6RA4 - chains B and M of the 4 polymer chains in the assembly; structure by X-ray diffraction, 1.90 A resolution.

Chain B:
Protein: Protein argonaute-2
Organism: Homo sapiens
Notes: EC 3.1.26.-
Reference sequence: Q9UKV8 (AGO2_HUMAN); residues 214-347 here correspond to UniProt positions 222-355 (UniProt number = residue number + 8)
Amino-acid sequence (136 residues; each row starts with the number of its first residue):
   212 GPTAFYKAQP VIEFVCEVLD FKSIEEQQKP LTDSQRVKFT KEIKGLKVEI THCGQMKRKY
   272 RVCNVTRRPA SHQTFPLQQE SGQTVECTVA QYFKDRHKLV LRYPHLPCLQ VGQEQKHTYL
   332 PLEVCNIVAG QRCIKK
Disordered / not traced: 290-294, 347
Differences from the reference sequence: expression tag (212-213)
Curated features (UniProtKB/Swiss-Prot):
  - region: Tyr303 to His308 (Interaction with guide RNA)

Chain M:
Molecule: 9-nt RNA strand
Sequence (9 nucleotides; numbered 401 to 409; the number before each row is that of its first residue):
   401 CGUGACUCU

How chain B and chain M interact:
Pairs across the interface - 26 pairs, chain B then chain M:
  Phe216(B) with C401(M), base contact
  Lys258(B) with U403(M), salt bridge to the phosphate
  His263(B) with U409(M), salt bridge to the phosphate
  Met267(B) with U407(M), base contact
  Arg269(B) with C406(M), salt bridge to the phosphate; U407(M), salt bridge to the phosphate; C408(M), hydrogen bond to the sugar
  Tyr271(B) with C408(M), hydrogen bond to the sugar
  Arg272(B) with U403(M), salt bridge to the phosphate; G404(M), salt bridge to the phosphate
  Phe286(B) with U409(M), base contact
  Leu288(B) with U409(M), base contact
  Tyr303(B) with U409(M), hydrogen bond to the phosphate
  Phe304(B) with U409(M), phosphate contact
  Arg307(B) with C408(M), salt bridge to the phosphate; U409(M), salt bridge to the phosphate
  His308(B) with U409(M), salt bridge to the phosphate
  Lys327(B) with A405(M), hydrogen bond to the phosphate; C406(M), salt bridge to the phosphate; U409(M), base contact
  His328(B) with U409(M), hydrogen bond to the base
  Thr329(B) with C408(M), sugar contact; U409(M), sugar contact
  Tyr330(B) with U409(M), hydrogen bond to the sugar
  Leu331(B) with U409(M), sugar contact
  Gly341(B) with C401(M), hydrogen bond to the sugar
Also at the interface, not in a pair above, chain B (22 interface residues in all): Val300, Gln324, Ala340

Overview:
22 residues of chain B face 8 of chain M across their interface, with 7 hydrogen bonds and 10 salt bridges.
Polar pairs include His328(B)-U409(M), Arg269(B)-C408(M) and Tyr271(B)-C408(M).
Here chain B is Protein argonaute-2 (Homo sapiens) and chain M is a 9-nt RNA strand. Entry 6RA4 (Human
ARGONAUTE-2 PAZ DOMAIN (214-347) IN COMPLEX WITH CGUGACUCU) was determined by X-ray diffraction.
